1UN0 - chains A and C; structure by X-ray diffraction, 2.60 A resolution.

== Chain A ==
Name: Importin alpha subunit
Source organism: Saccharomyces cerevisiae
Notes: fragment: armadillo repeat domain, residues 88-530
Reference sequence: Q02821 (IMA1_YEAST); residue numbers follow UniProt; this construct covers 88-530
Amino-acid sequence (443 residues; each row starts with the number of its first residue):
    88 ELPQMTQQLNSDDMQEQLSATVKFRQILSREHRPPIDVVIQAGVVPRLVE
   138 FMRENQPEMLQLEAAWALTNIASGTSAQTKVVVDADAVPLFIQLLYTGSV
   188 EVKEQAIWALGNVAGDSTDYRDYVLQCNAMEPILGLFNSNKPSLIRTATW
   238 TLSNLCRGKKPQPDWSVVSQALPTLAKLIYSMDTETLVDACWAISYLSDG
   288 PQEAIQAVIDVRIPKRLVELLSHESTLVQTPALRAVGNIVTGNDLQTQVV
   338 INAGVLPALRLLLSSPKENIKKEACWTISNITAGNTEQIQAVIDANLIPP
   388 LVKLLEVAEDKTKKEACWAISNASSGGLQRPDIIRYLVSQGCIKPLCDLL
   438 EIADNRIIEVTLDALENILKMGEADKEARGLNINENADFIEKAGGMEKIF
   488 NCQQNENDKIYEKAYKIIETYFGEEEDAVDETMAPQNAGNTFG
Unresolved in the structure: 528-530
Differences from the reference sequence: engineered mutation D397 (Tyr in Q02821)
UniProt features mapped onto this chain:
  - mutagenesis: S116 (S116F: In SRP1-31; temperature-sensitive mutant; reduced growth rate and chromosome loss), E145 (E145K: In SRP1-49; temperature-sensitive mutant; alteration in nucleolar and microtubule morphology), P219 (P219Q: In SRP1-1; temperature-sensitive mutant), D286 (D286N: In SRP1-3; temperature-sensitive mutant), E360 (E360K: In SRP1-2; temperature-sensitive mutant), G459 (G459V: In SRP1-54; temperature-sensitive mutant; reduced growth rate)
Reported in the primary citation:
  - mutagenesis - N157A/D203K, Y397D (KD 4.4 +/- 0.5 nM): unchanged binding to Nucleoporin NUP2 (chain C)
  - mutagenesis - N157A/D203K: abolished binding to SV40 NLS

== Chain C ==
Name: Nucleoporin NUP2
Source organism: Saccharomyces cerevisiae
Notes: fragment: n-terminal fragment, residues 1-51
Reference sequence: P32499 (NUP2_YEAST); residues 1-51 here = UniProt positions 1-51
Amino-acid sequence (51 residues; each row starts with the number of its first residue):
     1 MAKRVADAQIQRETYDSNESDDDVTPSTKVASSAVMNRRKIAMPKRRMAF
    51 K
Unresolved in the structure: 1-35
UniProt features mapped onto this chain:
  - region: V35 to F50 (Interaction with SRP1 NLS binding site 1)
  - modified residue (Phosphoserine): S17, S20

== How chain A and chain C interact ==
Pairs across the interface (56):
  W237(A) - R47(C)
  S240(A) - R47(C)  hydrogen bond
  N241(A) - R47(C)  hydrogen bond
  N241(A) - M48(C)
  R244(A) - R46(C)
  R244(A) - M48(C)  hydrogen bond
  G245(A) - M43(C)
  G245(A) - R46(C)
  K246(A) - R39(C)
  K246(A) - M43(C)
  K246(A) - R46(C)
  D276(A) - R47(C)  salt bridge
  W279(A) - K45(C)
  W279(A) - R46(C)
  W279(A) - R47(C)
  Y283(A) - M43(C)  hydrophobic
  Y283(A) - K45(C)
  Y283(A) - R46(C)
  Y283(A) - R47(C)  hydrogen bond (side chain-backbone)
  D286(A) - R39(C)  salt bridge
  D286(A) - M43(C)
  G287(A) - R39(C)  hydrogen bond (backbone-side chain)
  T317(A) - K45(C)  hydrogen bond (backbone-side chain)
  T317(A) - F50(C)
  R321(A) - K40(C)
  R321(A) - A42(C)  hydrogen bond (side chain-backbone)
  R321(A) - M43(C)  hydrogen bond (side chain-backbone)
  R321(A) - K45(C)
  N325(A) - R39(C)
  V327(A) - M36(C)  hydrogen bond (backbone-backbone)
  T328(A) - M36(C)  hydrogen bond (backbone-backbone)
  T328(A) - R38(C)
  T328(A) - R39(C)
  G329(A) - M36(C)  hydrogen bond (backbone-backbone)
  D331(A) - M36(C)
  T334(A) - M36(C)  hydrogen bond
  N356(A) - F50(C)
  N356(A) - K51(C)
  K359(A) - K40(C)
  E360(A) - K40(C)  salt bridge
  E360(A) - K45(C)  salt bridge
  W363(A) - R38(C)  hydrogen bond (side chain-backbone)
  W363(A) - R39(C)
  W363(A) - K40(C)
  S366(A) - R38(C)  hydrogen bond
  N367(A) - M36(C)
  N367(A) - N37(C)
  N367(A) - R38(C)  hydrogen bond (side chain-backbone)
  A370(A) - M36(C)  hydrophobic
  A370(A) - N37(C)
  G371(A) - M36(C)
  Q375(A) - M36(C)
  E402(A) - R38(C)  salt bridge
  E402(A) - K40(C)  salt bridge
  W405(A) - R38(C)
  N409(A) - N37(C)
Other interface residues (no listed pair), chain A (37 interface residues in all): S285, P318, L320, N330, K354, E355
Other interface residues (no listed pair), chain C (14 interface residues in all): P44
Interface features reported in the paper:
  - residue pairs: S240(A)-R47(C) (hydrogen bond), N241(A)-R47(C) (hydrogen bond), D276(A)-R47(C) (hydrogen bond), W279(A)-K45(C) (hydrophobic contact), W279(A)-R46(C) (hydrophobic contact), W279(A)-R47(C) (hydrophobic contact), W279(A)-F50(C) (hydrophobic contact), R321(A)-A42(C) (hydrogen bond), R321(A)-M43(C) (hydrogen bond), W363(A)-R38(C) (hydrogen bond), N367(A)-R38(C) (hydrogen bond), E402(A)-R38(C) (hydrogen bond), W405(A)-R38(C) (cation-pi contact), M43(C)-Y283(A) (hydrophobic contact)
  - interface residues, chain A: Y283(A)
  - interface residues, chain C: M36(C), M43(C)
  - interface residues, chain C: R39(C), K40(C) (proposed by the authors, not directly observed)
  - hot spots on chain C (mutagenesis) - R38A/R39A (KD 3.0 +/- 0.4 nM), R38A/R39A/R46A/R47A (KD 240 +/- 60 nM), R46A/R47A (KD 0.13 +/- 0.02 nM): decreased binding to Importin alpha subunit (chain A)

== In short ==
Chain A and chain C form an interface of 37 and 14 residues respectively; the contacts include 15 hydrogen
bonds and 6 salt bridges. Among the polar pairs are D276(A)-R47(C), D286(A)-R39(C) and E360(A)-K40(C). The
authors report hydrogen bonds between S240(A) and R47(C), N241(A) and R47(C) and D276(A) and R47(C) among
others; hydrophobic contacts between W279(A) and K45(C), W279(A) and R46(C) and W279(A) and R47(C) among
others; a cation-pi contact between W405(A) and R38(C). The paper reports that R38A/R39A, R38A/R39A/R46A/R47A
and R46A/R47A of chain C reduce binding to Importin alpha subunit (chain A); interface residues Y283(A) and
M36(C) among others; 5 substitutions were tested in all.
Here chain A is Importin alpha subunit and chain C is Nucleoporin NUP2, both from Saccharomyces cerevisiae.
Entry 1UN0 (Crystal Structure of Yeast Karyopherin (Importin) alpha in complex with a Nup2p N-terminal
fragment) was determined by X-ray diffraction.
